8YO4 - chains D and F of the 6 polymer chains in the assembly; structure by electron microscopy, 3.20 A resolution.

# Chain D
Protein: phage T4 topoisomerase II gp39-gp60 subunit
From: Escherichia phage T4
Amino-acid sequence (682 residues; row label = number of the first residue in the row):
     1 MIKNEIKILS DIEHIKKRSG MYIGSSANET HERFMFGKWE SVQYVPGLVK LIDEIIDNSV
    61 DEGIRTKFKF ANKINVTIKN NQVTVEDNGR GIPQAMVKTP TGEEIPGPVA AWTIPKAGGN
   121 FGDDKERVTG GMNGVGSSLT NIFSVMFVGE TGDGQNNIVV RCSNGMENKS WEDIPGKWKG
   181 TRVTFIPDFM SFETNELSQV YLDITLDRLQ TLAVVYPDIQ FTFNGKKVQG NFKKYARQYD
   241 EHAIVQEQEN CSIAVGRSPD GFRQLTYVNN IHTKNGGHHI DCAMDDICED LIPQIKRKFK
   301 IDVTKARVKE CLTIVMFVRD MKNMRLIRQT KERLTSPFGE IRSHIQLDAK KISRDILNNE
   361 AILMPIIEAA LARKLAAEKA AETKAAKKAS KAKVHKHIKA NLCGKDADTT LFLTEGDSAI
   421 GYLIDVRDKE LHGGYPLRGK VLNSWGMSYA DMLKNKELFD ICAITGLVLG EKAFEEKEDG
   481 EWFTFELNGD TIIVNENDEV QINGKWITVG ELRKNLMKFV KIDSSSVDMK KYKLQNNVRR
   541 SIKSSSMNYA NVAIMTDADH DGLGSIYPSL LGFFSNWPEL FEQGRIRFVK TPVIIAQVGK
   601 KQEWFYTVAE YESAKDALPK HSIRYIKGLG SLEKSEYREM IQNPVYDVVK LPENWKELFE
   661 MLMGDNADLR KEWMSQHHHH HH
Unresolved in the structure: 1-392, 677-682
Bound ions: Mg2+ site 1 near Glu415 (its only coordinating residue here); Mg2+ site 2 near Asp557 (its only coordinating residue here)

# Chain F
Molecule: 52-nt DNA strand
Sequence (52 nucleotides; numbered -6 to 45; the number before each row is that of its first residue; numbers below 1 keep their minus sign (DA-6 is residue -6)):
    -6 ATATATATAT ATATGTGTAT ATATACACAC ATACATATAC ATATATATGC AT
Unresolved in the structure: -6 to 1, 26-45

# Chain D / chain F interface
Contacting residue pairs (11):
  Lys440(D) with DT17(F), base contact
  Val441(D) with DA18(F), sugar contact
  Leu442(D) with DT17(F), phosphate contact; DA18(F), phosphate contact
  Asn443(D) with DA18(F), hydrogen bond to the phosphate; DC19(F), phosphate contact
  Asn455(D) with DT17(F), hydrogen bond to the phosphate
  Ala667(D) with DA20(F), phosphate contact; DC21(F), phosphate contact
  Arg670(D) with DA20(F), salt bridge to the phosphate
  Lys671(D) with DC21(F), salt bridge to the phosphate
Other interface residues (no listed pair), chain D (9 interface residues in all): Leu662
Other interface residues (no listed pair), chain F (6 interface residues in all): DA16

# Summary
Chain D and chain F form an interface of 9 and 6 residues respectively; the contacts include 2 hydrogen bonds
and 2 salt bridges. Among the polar pairs are Asn443(D)-DA18(F), Asn455(D)-DT17(F) and Arg670(D)-DA20(F).
Here chain D is phage T4 topoisomerase II gp39-gp60 subunit (Escherichia phage T4) and chain F is a 52-nt DNA
strand. Entry 8YO4 (structure of phage T4 topoisomerase II central domain bound with DNA) was determined by
electron microscopy, deposited together with 8YLU, 8YO3, 8YO5, 8YO7, 8YOD and 8YON.
